Entry 4HRW (X-ray diffraction, 2.43 A resolution); this record covers chains A and B.

# Chain A (and B)
Name: Cytidine and deoxycytidylate deaminase zinc-binding region
Source organism: Nitrosomonas europaea
Notes: chain B of this document is another copy of the same molecule, construct and numbering; everything in this record applies to it too
Reference sequence: Q82Y41 (Q82Y41_NITEU); residues 1-193 here = UniProt positions 1-193
Chain sequence (197 residues; row label = number of the first residue in the row; numbers below 1 keep their minus sign (Gly-1 is residue -1)):
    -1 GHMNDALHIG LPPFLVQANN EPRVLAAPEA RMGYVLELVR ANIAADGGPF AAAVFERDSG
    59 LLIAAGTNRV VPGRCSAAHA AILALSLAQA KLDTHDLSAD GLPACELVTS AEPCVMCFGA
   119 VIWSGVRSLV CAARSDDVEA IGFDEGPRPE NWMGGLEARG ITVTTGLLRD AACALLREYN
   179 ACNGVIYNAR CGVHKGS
Not modelled in the structure: -1 to 0, 190-195 (chain B: 181-195)
Differences from the reference sequence: expression tag (-1 to 0, 194-195); engineered mutation Ala79 (Glu in Q82Y41)
Disulfide bonds: Cys180-Cys189
Ion coordination: Zn2+: His77, Cys112, Cys115
Reported in the primary citation:
  - mutagenesis - C180S: unchanged catalytic activity
  - specificity-determining residues: Asn66, Phe141 (proposed by the authors, not directly observed)
  - catalytic residues: Glu143 (proposed by the authors, not directly observed)
  - mutagenesis - E143A: abolished catalytic activity

# Interface between chain A and chain B
Pairs across the interface (87; chain A residue first):
  Asn2(A) - Asn18(B)  hydrogen bond
  Asp3(A) - Leu9(B)
  Asp3(A) - Val14(B)
  Asp3(A) - Asn18(B)
  Ala4(A) - His6(B)
  Ala4(A) - Ile7(B)
  Ala4(A) - Leu9(B)  hydrophobic
  Ala4(A) - Leu85(B)
  Leu5(A) - Leu5(B)
  Leu5(A) - His6(B)
  Leu5(A) - Ile7(B)  hydrogen bond (backbone-backbone)
  Leu5(A) - Ser84(B)
  Leu5(A) - Leu85(B)
  His6(A) - Ala4(B)
  His6(A) - Leu5(B)
  His6(A) - His6(B)  hydrogen bond
  Ile7(A) - Ala4(B)
  Ile7(A) - Leu5(B)  hydrogen bond (backbone-backbone)
  Gly8(A) - Asp3(B)
  Gly8(A) - Ala4(B)
  Leu9(A) - Asn2(B)
  Leu9(A) - Asp3(B)  hydrogen bond (backbone-backbone)
  Leu9(A) - Ala4(B)  hydrophobic
  Val14(A) - Asn2(B)
  Val14(A) - Asp3(B)
  Asn18(A) - Asn2(B)  hydrogen bond
  Val68(A) - His93(B)
  Arg72(A) - Gln87(B)
  Arg72(A) - Asp91(B)  salt bridge
  Arg72(A) - Thr92(B)
  Arg72(A) - His93(B)
  Cys73(A) - Ser84(B)
  Cys73(A) - Gln87(B)
  Cys73(A) - His93(B)
  Ser74(A) - Gln87(B)  hydrogen bond
  Ser74(A) - His93(B)
  Ser74(A) - Trp121(B)  hydrogen bond (side chain-backbone)
  Ser74(A) - Ser122(B)
  Ala75(A) - Ser84(B)
  Ser84(A) - Leu5(B)
  Ser84(A) - Cys73(B)  hydrogen bond
  Gln87(A) - Arg72(B)
  Gln87(A) - Cys73(B)
  Gln87(A) - Ser74(B)  hydrogen bond
  Ala88(A) - His0(B)  hydrogen bond (backbone-side chain)
  Lys89(A) - His0(B)
  Asp91(A) - Arg72(B)  salt bridge
  Thr92(A) - Arg72(B)
  His93(A) - Val68(B)
  His93(A) - Arg72(B)
  His93(A) - Cys73(B)
  His93(A) - Ser74(B)
  Cys112(A) - Trp121(B)
  Val113(A) - Phe116(B)  hydrophobic
  Val113(A) - Gly117(B)
  Met114(A) - Ile80(B)  hydrophobic
  Met114(A) - Met114(B)
  Met114(A) - Gly117(B)
  Met114(A) - Ala118(B)  hydrophobic
  Met114(A) - Trp121(B)
  Phe116(A) - Val113(B)  hydrophobic
  Phe116(A) - Pro145(B)  hydrophobic
  Gly117(A) - Val113(B)
  Gly117(A) - Met114(B)
  Ala118(A) - Met114(B)  hydrophobic
  Ile120(A) - Pro145(B)
  Trp121(A) - Ser74(B)
  Trp121(A) - His77(B)
  Trp121(A) - Cys112(B)  hydrogen bond
  Trp121(A) - Met114(B)
  Trp121(A) - Asp142(B)
  Trp121(A) - Glu143(B)
  Trp121(A) - Gly144(B)
  Ser122(A) - Ser74(B)
  Asp142(A) - Trp121(B)
  Glu143(A) - Trp121(B)
  Gly144(A) - Trp121(B)
  Pro145(A) - Phe116(B)  hydrophobic
  Pro145(A) - Ile120(B)
  Pro145(A) - Pro147(B)
  Pro145(A) - Arg157(B)
  Pro147(A) - Pro145(B)
  Pro147(A) - Arg146(B)
  Pro147(A) - Pro147(B)  hydrophobic
  Glu148(A) - Glu148(B)  hydrogen bond (backbone-side chain)
  Arg157(A) - Asp142(B)  salt bridge
  Arg157(A) - Pro145(B)
Other interface residues (no listed pair), chain A (43 interface residues in all): Met1, Val69, His77, Leu85, Arg146
Other interface residues (no listed pair), chain B (46 interface residues in all): Met1, Gly8, Asn17, Val69, Ala75, Leu81, Ala88

# In short
43 residues of chain A face 46 of chain B across their interface; the contacts include 13 hydrogen bonds and 3
salt bridges. Among the polar pairs are Arg72(A)-Asp91(B), Arg157(A)-Asp142(B) and Asn2(A)-Asn18(B). His77(A),
Cys112(A) and Cys115(A) form the Zn2+ site. From the paper: the catalytic residue Glu143(A); E143A of chain A
abolishes catalytic activity.
Chain A and chain B are both Cytidine and deoxycytidylate deaminase zinc-binding region (Nitrosomonas
europaea); the structure, Identification of function and Mechanistic insights of Guanine deaminase from
Nitrosomonas europaea, was determined by X-ray diffraction (same publication as 4HRQ).
